PDB entry 8GRF | X-ray diffraction, 2.53 A resolution | chains A and C of the 4 polymer chains in the assembly

# Chain A
Name: Citrate synthase
Organism: Saccharomyces cerevisiae
UniProt: A0A6A5Q445 (A0A6A5Q445_YEASX); residues 1-460 here = UniProt positions 1-460
Sequence (460 residues; each row starts with the number of its first residue):
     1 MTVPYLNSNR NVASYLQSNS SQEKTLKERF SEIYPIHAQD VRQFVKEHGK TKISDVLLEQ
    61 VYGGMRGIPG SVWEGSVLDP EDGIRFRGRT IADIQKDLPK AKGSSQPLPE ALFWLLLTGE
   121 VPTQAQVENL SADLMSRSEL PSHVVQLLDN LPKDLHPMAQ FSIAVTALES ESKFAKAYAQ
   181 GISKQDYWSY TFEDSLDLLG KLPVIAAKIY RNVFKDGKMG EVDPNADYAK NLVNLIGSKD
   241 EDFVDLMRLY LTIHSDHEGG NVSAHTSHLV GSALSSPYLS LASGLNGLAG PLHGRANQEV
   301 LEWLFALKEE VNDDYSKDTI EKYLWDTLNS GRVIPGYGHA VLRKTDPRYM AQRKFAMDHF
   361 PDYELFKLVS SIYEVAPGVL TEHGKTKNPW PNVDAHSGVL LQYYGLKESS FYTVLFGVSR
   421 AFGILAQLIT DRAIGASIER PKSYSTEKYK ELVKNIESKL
Not modelled in the structure: 1-22

# Chain C
Name: F-box protein UCC1
Organism: Saccharomyces cerevisiae
Sequence (369 residues; row label = number of the first residue in the row):
     1 MNQSDSSLMD LPLEIHLSLL EYVPNELRAV NKYFYVLHNH SYKEKSLAWI AEDNYIWAVV
    61 KHSLCLYVKS LDPLRQHARE IIQETKEPGF NVPLCMTKYI ADSWYIVYNA LQYPGKIINM
   121 GWDKYTKSQD LNGSDSTSNF NSRPKERTLM QSLTALPVNF WSRKKDEPTP VNVWFYVKNA
   181 HVARYIPKII TEIGICNYGP KQIVASAGYI NELITSEGIY CVNLGHLPRL YDEQIFEGTG
   241 TTHLPLELKA IDRTDSDVCI NSDLVLLGYD FIPYQISKPW LLFRIEPVNS IEAIFNYSEC
   301 SFSYQFAWSL ACLQSEEKIS FPRDTIIGHG LPYKPSKLIR IFVYKHPEQK QDLGQEIALP
   361 NWNTPYLRR
Not modelled in the structure: 1-4, 125-143, 328-332
Reported in the primary citation:
  - mutagenesis - R184A/Y185A, K345A: increased stability with Citrate synthase (chain A)

# Interface between chain A and chain C
Pairs across the interface (31):
  Asp149(A) - His346(C)
  Asp149(A) - Pro347(C)
  Asp149(A) - Glu348(C)
  Asn150(A) - His346(C)  hydrogen bond
  Leu151(A) - Pro347(C)
  Pro152(A) - Lys345(C)
  Lys153(A) - Tyr209(C)  hydrogen bond (backbone-side chain)
  Lys153(A) - Leu281(C)
  Lys153(A) - Tyr344(C)  hydrogen bond (side chain-backbone)
  Lys153(A) - Lys345(C)  hydrogen bond (backbone-backbone)
  Lys153(A) - Pro347(C)
  Asp154(A) - Tyr209(C)  hydrogen bond (backbone-side chain)
  Asp154(A) - Leu281(C)
  Asp154(A) - Lys345(C)  salt bridge
  Leu155(A) - Tyr209(C)  hydrogen bond (backbone-side chain)
  His156(A) - Tyr209(C)  hydrogen bond (backbone-side chain)
  Pro157(A) - Tyr209(C)
  Asn212(A) - Pro347(C)
  Val213(A) - Leu213(C)
  Phe214(A) - Glu212(C)
  Phe214(A) - Leu213(C)  hydrophobic
  Asp216(A) - Lys350(C)  hydrogen bond (backbone-side chain)
  Phe305(A) - His181(C)
  Phe305(A) - Arg184(C)
  Ala306(A) - Arg184(C)
  Glu309(A) - Arg184(C)  salt bridge
  Glu309(A) - Tyr185(C)  hydrogen bond
  Glu408(A) - Glu212(C)
  Ser409(A) - Glu212(C)  hydrogen bond (backbone-side chain)
  Ser410(A) - Tyr209(C)
  Ser410(A) - Glu212(C)  hydrogen bond
Also at the interface, not in a pair above, chain A (20 interface residues in all): Leu148
Also at the interface, not in a pair above, chain C (15 interface residues in all): Ala207, Val343
The authors on this interface:
  - pairs named by the authors: Asp154(A)-Lys345(C), Glu309(A)-Arg184(C), Ser409(A)-Glu212(C), Glu212(C)-Ser410(A)
  - hot spots on chain A (mutagenesis) - D154A, E309A, S409A/S410A: decreased binding to F-box protein UCC1 (chain C)
  - hot spots on chain C (mutagenesis) - R184A/Y185A, E212A, K345A: decreased binding to Citrate synthase (chain A)

# Overview
Chain A and chain C form an interface of 20 and 15 residues respectively, with 11 hydrogen bonds and 2 salt
bridges. Polar contacts include Asp154(A)-Lys345(C), Glu309(A)-Arg184(C) and Asn150(A)-His346(C). The paper
describes contacts between Asp154(A) and Lys345(C), Glu309(A) and Arg184(C) and Ser409(A) and Glu212(C) among
others. The paper reports that D154A, E309A and S409A/S410A of chain A reduce binding to F-box protein UCC1
(chain C); R184A/Y185A, E212A and K345A of chain C reduce binding to Citrate synthase (chain A).
Chain A is Citrate synthase and chain C is F-box protein UCC1, both from Saccharomyces cerevisiae; the
structure, Crystal structure of F-box protein in the ternary complex with adaptor protein Skp1(DL) and its
substrate, was determined by X-ray diffraction (same publication as 8GQZ, 8GR9 and 8GRE).
